Entry 9IPT (X-ray diffraction, 2.50 A resolution); this record covers chains A and B.

== Chain A (and B) ==
Name: TetR family transcriptional regulator
Organism: Acinetobacter baumannii
Notes: chain B of this document is another copy of the same molecule, construct and numbering; everything in this record applies to it too
UniProtKB: A0A0D5YGI2 (A0A0D5YGI2_ACIBA); residues 1-192 here = UniProt positions 1-192
Amino-acid sequence (192 residues; row label = number of the first residue in the row):
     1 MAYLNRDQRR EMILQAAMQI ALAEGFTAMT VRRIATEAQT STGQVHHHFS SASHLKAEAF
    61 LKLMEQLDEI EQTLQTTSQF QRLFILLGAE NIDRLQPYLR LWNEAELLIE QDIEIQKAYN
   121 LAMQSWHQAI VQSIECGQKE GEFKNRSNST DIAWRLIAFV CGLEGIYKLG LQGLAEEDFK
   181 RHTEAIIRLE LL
Disordered / not traced: 1-7 (chain B: 1-5)
Residues lining bound ligands: spermidine (SPD): Leu67, Glu71, Ile85, Leu86, Leu87, Gly88, Leu99, Trp102, Asn103, Glu106, Tyr119, Met123, Trp126, Cys161, Glu164
From the paper describing this entry:
  - self-association interface (contacts with another copy of this molecule): Gly162
  - binding site for spermidine: Glu71, Leu86, Leu99, Trp102, Asn103, Glu106, Trp126, Glu164
  - conformationally variable residues (helix shift, side-chain flip): Glu71, Trp102, Glu106, Glu164
  - mutagenesis - E71A, L99E, N103A, E106A, W126E: decreased binding to spermidine
  - mutagenesis - E71A (50-fold): decreased binding to spermine
  - mutagenesis - W102A, W102E, E106A/E164A: abolished binding to spermidine
  - specificity-determining residues: Glu71
  - mutagenesis - G162R: decreased stability

== Chain A / chain B interface ==
Pairs across the interface (38; chain A residue first):
  Tyr119(A) - Leu169(B)  hydrophobic
  Asn120(A) - Leu169(B)  hydrogen bond (side chain-backbone)
  Asn120(A) - Leu171(B)
  Met123(A) - Leu171(B)  hydrophobic
  Gln124(A) - Gln172(B)  hydrogen bond (side chain-backbone)
  Asp151(A) - Arg181(B)  salt bridge
  Asp151(A) - His182(B)
  Trp154(A) - Leu174(B)  hydrophobic
  Arg155(A) - Phe159(B)
  Arg155(A) - His182(B)  hydrogen bond
  Arg155(A) - Ala185(B)
  Arg155(A) - Ile186(B)
  Ile157(A) - Ile166(B)  hydrophobic
  Ala158(A) - Ala158(B)
  Ala158(A) - Gly162(B)
  Ala158(A) - Leu163(B)
  Phe159(A) - Arg155(B)
  Gly162(A) - Ala158(B)
  Gly162(A) - Gly162(B)
  Leu163(A) - Ala158(B)  hydrophobic
  Ile166(A) - Ile157(B)  hydrophobic
  Leu169(A) - Gln116(B)
  Leu169(A) - Tyr119(B)  hydrophobic
  Leu169(A) - Asn120(B)  hydrogen bond (backbone-side chain)
  Gly170(A) - Asn120(B)
  Leu171(A) - Asn120(B)
  Leu171(A) - Gln124(B)
  Leu171(A) - Trp154(B)  hydrophobic
  Leu174(A) - Trp154(B)  hydrophobic
  Arg181(A) - Asp151(B)  salt bridge
  His182(A) - Asp151(B)
  His182(A) - Arg155(B)  hydrogen bond
  Ala185(A) - Arg155(B)
  Ile186(A) - Arg155(B)
  Ile186(A) - Glu190(B)
  Leu189(A) - Leu189(B)
  Leu189(A) - Glu190(B)
  Glu190(A) - Ile186(B)
Also at the interface, not in a pair above, chain A (25 interface residues in all): Cys161, Gln172
Also at the interface, not in a pair above, chain B (27 interface residues in all): Met123, Cys161, Gly170, Gly173

== Overview ==
Chain A and chain B form an interface of 25 and 27 residues respectively; the contacts include 5 hydrogen
bonds and 2 salt bridges. Polar contacts include Asp151(A)-Arg181(B), Asn120(A)-Leu169(B) and
Gln124(A)-Gln172(B). The paper reports a binding site for spermidine at Glu71(A), Leu86(A) and Leu99(A) among
others; E71A, L99E and N103A of chain A, among others, reduce binding to spermidine; 9 substitutions were
tested in all.
Both chains are TetR family transcriptional regulator (Acinetobacter baumannii). Entry 9IPT (Crystal structure
of a TetR family regulator AmvR from Acinetobacter baumannii with spermidine bound) was determined by X-ray
diffraction, deposited together with 8WP6.
